Entry 3PYJ (X-ray diffraction, 2.00 A resolution); this record covers chain A.

== Chain A ==
Protein: Monellin chain B/Monellin chain A chimeric protein
From: Dioscoreophyllum cumminsii
Reference sequence: chimeric construct of P02882, P02881: residues 1-50 from P02882 (MONB_DIOCU) positions 1-50 (same numbers); residues 53-96 from P02881 positions 2-45 (UniProt number = residue number - 51)
Chain sequence (97 residues; each row starts with the number of its first residue; numbering starts at 0):
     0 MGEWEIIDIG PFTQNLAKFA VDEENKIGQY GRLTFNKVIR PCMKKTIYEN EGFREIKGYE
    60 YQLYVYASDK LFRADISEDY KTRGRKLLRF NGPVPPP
Disordered / not traced: 0
Construct notes: initiating methionine (0); engineered mutation Ala16 (Gly in P02882); conflict Asn49 (Glu in P02882), Glu50 (Asn in P02882); linker (51-52)
What the authors report for this chain:
  - mutagenesis - G16A, G16A/V37A: decreased stability
  - conformationally variable residues (side-chain flip): Gln13, Val37, Val64

== Overview ==
From the paper: G16A and G16A/V37A reduce stability; conformational variability at Gln13, Val37 and Val64.
Chain A is Monellin chain B/Monellin chain A chimeric protein (Dioscoreophyllum cumminsii); the structure,
Reduced sweetness of a monellin (MNEI) mutant results from increased protein flexibility and disruption of a
..., was determined by X-ray diffraction (same publication as 3PXM and 3Q2P).
